6GMQ - chains B and C of the 3 polymer chains in the assembly; structure by X-ray diffraction, 2.75 A resolution.

Chain B:
Protein: Elongin-C
Organism: Homo sapiens
Reference sequence: Q15369 (ELOC_HUMAN); numbering as in UniProt (aligned over 17-111)
Chain sequence (97 residues; numbered 16 to 112; the number before each row is that of its first residue):
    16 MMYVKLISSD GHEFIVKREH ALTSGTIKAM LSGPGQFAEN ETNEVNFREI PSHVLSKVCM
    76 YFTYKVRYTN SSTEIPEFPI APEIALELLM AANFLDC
Unresolved in the structure: 16, 48-56
Differences from the reference sequence: initiating methionine (16); expression tag (112)
Modified / non-standard residues: Cys-112 (S-(dimethylarsenic)cysteine; CAS)

Chain C:
Protein: von Hippel-Lindau disease tumor suppressor
Organism: Homo sapiens
Reference sequence: P40337 (VHL_HUMAN); residues 54-213 here = UniProt positions 54-213
Chain sequence (162 residues; each row starts with the number of its first residue):
    52 GSMEAGRPRP VLRSVNSREP SQVIFCNRSP RVVLPVWLNF DGEPQPYPTL PPGTGRRIHS
   112 YRGHLWLFRD AGTHDGLLVN QTELFVPSLN VDGQPIFANI TLPVYTLKER CLQVVRSLVK
   172 PENYRRLDIV RSLYEDLEDH PNVQKDLERL TQERIAHQRM GD
Unresolved in the structure: 52-62, 142-145, 202-213
Differences from the reference sequence: expression tag (52-53)
Modified / non-standard residues: Cys-77 (S-(dimethylarsenic)cysteine; CAS)
Swiss-Prot annotation at these positions:
  - region: Thr-157 to Val-166 (Interaction with Elongin BC complex)
  - natural variant: Leu-63 (L63P: In PCC), Arg-64 (R64P: In PCC), Ser-65 (S65A: In PCC; S65L: In VHLD; S65W: In VHLD), Val-66 to Gln-73 (deletion: In VHLD), Ser-68 (S68W: In PCC and VHLD), Glu-70 (E70K: In VHLD), Val-74 (V74G: In VHLD), Ile-75 (deletion: In VHLD), Phe-76 (F76I: In VHLD; F76L: In VHLD; F76S: In VHLD; deletion: In VHLD), Asn-78 (N78H: In VHLD; N78S: In VHLD; N78T: In VHLD), Arg-79 (R79P: In VHLD), Ser-80 (S80I: In VHLD; S80N: In PCC and VHLD; S80R: In VHLD), 64 further natural variant entries in UniProt
  - mutagenesis: Tyr-98 (Y98N: No interaction with HIF1A. No HIF1A degradation)
What the authors report for this chain:
  - binding site for (4-pyrrol-1-ylphenyl)methanol: Leu-118, Phe-119, Arg-120, Gly-127, Leu-128, Leu-129, Glu-134, Asp-197, Leu-201

How chain B and chain C interact:
Pairs across the interface (38):
  Tyr-76(B) / Tyr-156(C)  hydrogen bond (side chain-backbone)
  Tyr-76(B) / Thr-157(C)
  Tyr-76(B) / Leu-158(C)  hydrogen bond (side chain-backbone)
  Tyr-83(B) / Val-155(C)
  Thr-84(B) / Val-155(C)
  Ser-87(B) / Gln-132(C)
  Glu-89(B) / Arg-79(C)
  Ile-90(B) / Leu-153(C)
  Ile-90(B) / Val-155(C)  hydrophobic
  Pro-91(B) / Leu-153(C)
  Glu-92(B) / Pro-81(C)
  Glu-92(B) / Arg-82(C)  salt bridge
  Glu-92(B) / Leu-153(C)
  Glu-92(B) / Arg-161(C)  salt bridge
  Phe-93(B) / Leu-158(C)  hydrophobic
  Phe-93(B) / Arg-161(C)  hydrogen bond (backbone-side chain)
  Ile-95(B) / Arg-161(C)
  Ile-95(B) / Cys-162(C)  hydrophobic
  Ile-95(B) / Val-165(C)
  Pro-97(B) / Leu-169(C)  hydrophobic
  Ala-100(B) / Val-165(C)  hydrophobic
  Ala-100(B) / Val-166(C)  hydrophobic
  Leu-101(B) / Ile-180(C)  hydrophobic
  Leu-103(B) / Leu-158(C)  hydrophobic
  Leu-103(B) / Cys-162(C)  hydrophobic
  Leu-104(B) / Lys-159(C)
  Leu-104(B) / Cys-162(C)  hydrophobic
  Leu-104(B) / Leu-163(C)  hydrophobic
  Leu-104(B) / Leu-184(C)  hydrophobic
  Met-105(B) / Ile-180(C)  hydrophobic
  Ala-107(B) / Leu-158(C)  hydrophobic
  Ala-107(B) / Lys-159(C)
  Asn-108(B) / Lys-159(C)
  Asn-108(B) / Leu-184(C)
  Asn-108(B) / Asp-187(C)
  Cys-112(B) / Thr-157(C)
  Cys-112(B) / Leu-158(C)  hydrogen bond (backbone-backbone)
  Cys-112(B) / Lys-159(C)  hydrogen bond (backbone-backbone)
Other interface residues (no listed pair), chain B (23 interface residues in all): Val-73, Tyr-79, Lys-80, Ser-86
Other interface residues (no listed pair), chain C (23 interface residues in all): Pro-154, Leu-178, Asp-179, Ser-183

Overview:
The chain B/chain C interface involves 23 residues from each chain, with 5 hydrogen bonds and 2 salt bridges.
Among the polar pairs are Glu-92(B)/Arg-82(C), Glu-92(B)/Arg-161(C) and Tyr-76(B)/Tyr-156(C). Curated
annotation (UniProt) lists one mutagenesis site on chain C. The paper reports a binding site for
(4-pyrrol-1-ylphenyl)methanol at Leu-118(C), Phe-119(C) and Arg-120(C) among others.
Here chain B is Elongin-C and chain C is von Hippel-Lindau disease tumor suppressor, both from Homo sapiens.
Entry 6GMQ (pVHL:EloB:EloC in complex with (4-(1H-pyrrol-1-yl)phenyl)methanol) was determined by X-ray
diffraction (same publication as 6GMN, 6GMR and 6GMX).
